Entry 8IYK (electron microscopy, 2.95 A resolution); this record covers chains J and I of the 42 polymer chains in the assembly.

# Chain J
Protein: Tip attachment protein J
Source organism: Escherichia phage lambda
UniProt: P03749 (TIPJ_LAMBD); residues 1-1132 here = UniProt positions 1-1132
Amino-acid sequence (1132 residues; numbered 1 to 1132; the number before each row is that of its first residue):
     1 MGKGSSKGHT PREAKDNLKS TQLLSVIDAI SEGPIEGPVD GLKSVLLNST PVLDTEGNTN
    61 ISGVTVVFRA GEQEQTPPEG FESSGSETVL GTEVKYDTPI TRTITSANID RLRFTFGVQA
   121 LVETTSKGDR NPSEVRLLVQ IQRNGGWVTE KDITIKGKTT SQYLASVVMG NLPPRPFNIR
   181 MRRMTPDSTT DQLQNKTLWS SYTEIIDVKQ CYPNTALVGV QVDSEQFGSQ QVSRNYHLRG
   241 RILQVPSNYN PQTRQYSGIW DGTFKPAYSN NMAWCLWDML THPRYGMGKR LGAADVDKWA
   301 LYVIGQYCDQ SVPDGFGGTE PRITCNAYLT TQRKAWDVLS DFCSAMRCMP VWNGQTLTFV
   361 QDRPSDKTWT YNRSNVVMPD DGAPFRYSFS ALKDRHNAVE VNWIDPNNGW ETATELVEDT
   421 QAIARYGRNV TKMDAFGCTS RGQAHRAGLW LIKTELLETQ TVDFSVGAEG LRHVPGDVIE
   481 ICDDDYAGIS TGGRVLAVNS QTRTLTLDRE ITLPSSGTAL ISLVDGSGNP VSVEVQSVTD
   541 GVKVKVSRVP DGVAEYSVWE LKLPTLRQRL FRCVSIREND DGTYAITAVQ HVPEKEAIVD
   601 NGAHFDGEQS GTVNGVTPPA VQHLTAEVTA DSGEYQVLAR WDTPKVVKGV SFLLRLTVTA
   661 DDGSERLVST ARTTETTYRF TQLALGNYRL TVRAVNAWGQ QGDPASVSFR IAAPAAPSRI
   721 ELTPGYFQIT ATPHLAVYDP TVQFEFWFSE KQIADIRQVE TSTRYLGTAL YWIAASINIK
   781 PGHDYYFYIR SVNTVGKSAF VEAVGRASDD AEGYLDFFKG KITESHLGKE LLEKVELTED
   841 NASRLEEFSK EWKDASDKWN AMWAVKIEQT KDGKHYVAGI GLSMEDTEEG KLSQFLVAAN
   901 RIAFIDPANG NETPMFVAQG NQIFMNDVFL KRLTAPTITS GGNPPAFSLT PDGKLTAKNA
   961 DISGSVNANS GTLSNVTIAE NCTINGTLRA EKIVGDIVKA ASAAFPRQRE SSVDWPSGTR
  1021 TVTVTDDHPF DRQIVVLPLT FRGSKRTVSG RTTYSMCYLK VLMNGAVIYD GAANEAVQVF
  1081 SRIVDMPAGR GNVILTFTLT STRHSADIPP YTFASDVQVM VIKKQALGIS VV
Disordered / not traced: 862-1132

# Chain I
Protein: Tail tip assembly protein I
Source organism: Escherichia phage lambda
UniProt: P03730 (TIPI_LAMBD); residue numbers follow UniProt; this construct covers 1-223
Amino-acid sequence (223 residues; each row starts with the number of its first residue):
     1 MAATHTLPLA SPGMARICLY GDLQRFGRRI DLRVKTGAEA IRALATQLPA FRQKLSDGWY
    61 QVRIAGRDVS TSGLTAQLHE TLPDGAVIHI VPRVAGAKSG GVFQIVLGAA AIAGSFFTAG
   121 ATLAAWGAAI GAGGMTGILF SLGASMVLGG VAQMLAPKAR TPRIQTTDNG KQNTYFSSLD
   181 NMVAQGNVLP VLYGEMRVGS RVVSQEISTA DEGDGGQVVV IGR
Disordered / not traced: 1-101

# Chain J / chain I interface
Residue-residue contacts (198; chain J residue first):
  Arg-12(J) / Ala-210(I)
  Arg-12(J) / Asp-211(I)
  Ala-14(J) / Arg-223(I)
  Lys-15(J) / Arg-223(I)
  Asp-16(J) / Arg-223(I)  hydrogen bond (backbone-backbone)
  Leu-18(J) / Ile-221(I)  hydrophobic
  Ser-20(J) / Thr-209(I)
  Thr-21(J) / Thr-209(I)
  Thr-21(J) / Ala-210(I)  hydrogen bond (backbone-backbone)
  Gln-22(J) / Ser-208(I)
  Leu-23(J) / Glu-206(I)
  Leu-23(J) / Ile-207(I)
  Leu-23(J) / Ser-208(I)  hydrogen bond (backbone-backbone)
  Leu-23(J) / Ala-210(I)
  Leu-24(J) / Glu-206(I)
  Leu-24(J) / Ile-207(I)  hydrophobic
  Ser-25(J) / Gln-205(I)
  Ser-25(J) / Glu-206(I)  hydrogen bond (backbone-backbone)
  Val-26(J) / Ser-204(I)
  Ile-27(J) / Val-202(I)
  Ile-27(J) / Val-203(I)  hydrogen bond (backbone-backbone)
  Ile-27(J) / Ser-204(I)  hydrogen bond (backbone-backbone)
  Asp-28(J) / Ser-200(I)  hydrogen bond
  Asp-28(J) / Arg-201(I)
  Asp-28(J) / Val-202(I)
  Ala-29(J) / Ser-200(I)
  Ala-29(J) / Arg-201(I)  hydrogen bond (backbone-backbone)
  Ala-29(J) / Val-203(I)  hydrophobic
  Ile-30(J) / Val-198(I)  hydrophobic
  Ser-31(J) / Leu-189(I)
  Ser-31(J) / Pro-190(I)  hydrogen bond (backbone-backbone)
  Ser-31(J) / Leu-192(I)
  Glu-32(J) / Leu-189(I)
  Glu-32(J) / Pro-190(I)
  Val-39(J) / Glu-195(I)
  Leu-46(J) / Arg-197(I)
  Arg-113(J) / Asp-211(I)  salt bridge
  Thr-149(J) / Gln-217(I)
  Glu-150(J) / Gly-216(I)
  Glu-150(J) / Gln-217(I)
  Lys-151(J) / Gln-217(I)  hydrogen bond (backbone-side chain)
  Lys-151(J) / Val-219(I)
  Asp-152(J) / Gln-217(I)  hydrogen bond (backbone-backbone)
  Asp-152(J) / Val-218(I)  hydrogen bond (side chain-backbone)
  Asp-152(J) / Val-219(I)  hydrogen bond (backbone-backbone)
  Ile-153(J) / Val-219(I)
  Ile-153(J) / Ile-221(I)  hydrophobic
  Thr-154(J) / Val-219(I)  hydrogen bond (backbone-backbone)
  Thr-154(J) / Val-220(I)
  Thr-154(J) / Ile-221(I)  hydrogen bond (backbone-backbone)
  Ile-155(J) / Ile-221(I)  hydrophobic
  Lys-156(J) / Gly-222(I)
  Tyr-163(J) / Glu-212(I)
  Tyr-163(J) / Ile-221(I)
  Ala-165(J) / Glu-212(I)
  Ser-166(J) / Asp-211(I)
  Ser-166(J) / Glu-212(I)  hydrogen bond (backbone-side chain)
  Val-167(J) / Glu-212(I)
  Val-168(J) / Asp-211(I)
  Tyr-212(J) / Val-203(I)
  Thr-215(J) / Leu-189(I)
  Ser-233(J) / Asn-181(I)
  Arg-234(J) / Asn-181(I)  hydrogen bond (backbone-side chain)
  Arg-234(J) / Val-202(I)
  Arg-234(J) / Gln-205(I)
  Asn-235(J) / Leu-179(I)
  Asn-235(J) / Arg-197(I)  hydrogen bond
  Asn-235(J) / Val-198(I)
  Tyr-236(J) / Arg-197(I)
  Tyr-236(J) / Val-198(I)  hydrogen bond (backbone-backbone)
  Tyr-236(J) / Gly-199(I)
  Tyr-236(J) / Ser-200(I)
  His-237(J) / Glu-195(I)  salt bridge
  His-237(J) / Met-196(I)  hydrogen bond (side chain-backbone)
  Leu-238(J) / Glu-195(I)
  Leu-238(J) / Met-196(I)  hydrogen bond (backbone-backbone)
  Arg-239(J) / Leu-192(I)
  Arg-239(J) / Glu-195(I)  salt bridge
  Gly-240(J) / Leu-192(I)
  Gly-240(J) / Gly-194(I)
  Gly-240(J) / Glu-195(I)
  Arg-241(J) / Leu-192(I)  hydrogen bond (backbone-backbone)
  Leu-243(J) / Tyr-193(I)  hydrophobic
  Tyr-268(J) / Gly-194(I)
  Tyr-268(J) / Glu-195(I)
  Asn-270(J) / Gly-194(I)
  Cys-275(J) / Tyr-193(I)
  Asp-278(J) / Tyr-193(I)  hydrogen bond
  Met-279(J) / Tyr-193(I)
  Tyr-285(J) / Val-191(I)  hydrophobic
  Tyr-285(J) / Tyr-193(I)
  Cys-325(J) / Tyr-193(I)  hydrophobic
  Asn-326(J) / Tyr-193(I)  hydrogen bond (backbone-backbone)
  Asn-326(J) / Gly-194(I)
  Asn-326(J) / Glu-195(I)
  Asn-326(J) / Met-196(I)
  Ala-327(J) / Phe-176(I)
  Ala-327(J) / Leu-192(I)
  Ala-327(J) / Tyr-193(I)  hydrogen bond (backbone-backbone)
  Tyr-328(J) / Phe-176(I)  hydrogen bond (backbone-backbone)
  Tyr-328(J) / Ser-177(I)  hydrogen bond (backbone-backbone)
  Tyr-328(J) / Ser-178(I)
  Tyr-328(J) / Pro-190(I)
  Tyr-328(J) / Val-191(I)
  Tyr-328(J) / Leu-192(I)  hydrophobic
  Tyr-328(J) / Val-198(I)  hydrophobic
  Leu-329(J) / Pro-190(I)
  Leu-329(J) / Val-191(I)  hydrogen bond (backbone-backbone)
  Thr-330(J) / Ser-178(I)
  Thr-330(J) / Val-188(I)
  Thr-330(J) / Pro-190(I)
  Thr-330(J) / Arg-201(I)  hydrogen bond (backbone-side chain)
  Thr-331(J) / Tyr-175(I)
  Gln-332(J) / Val-188(I)
  Arg-333(J) / Tyr-175(I)
  Trp-336(J) / Arg-160(I)
  Asp-337(J) / Arg-160(I)  salt bridge
  Ser-340(J) / Pro-157(I)
  Ser-340(J) / Arg-160(I)
  Asp-341(J) / Ala-159(I)
  Asp-341(J) / Arg-160(I)
  Cys-343(J) / Pro-157(I)
  Ser-344(J) / Pro-157(I)
  Ser-344(J) / Lys-158(I)
  Ser-344(J) / Ala-159(I)  hydrogen bond (side chain-backbone)
  Cys-348(J) / Leu-155(I)
  Cys-348(J) / Pro-157(I)
  Met-349(J) / Met-154(I)
  Met-349(J) / Leu-155(I)
  Asp-362(J) / Leu-155(I)
  Val-377(J) / Gln-104(I)
  Met-378(J) / Phe-103(I)
  Pro-379(J) / Phe-103(I)
  Pro-379(J) / Ile-105(I)
  Asp-380(J) / Phe-103(I)
  Asp-380(J) / Gln-104(I)
  Asp-380(J) / Ile-105(I)  hydrogen bond (side chain-backbone)
  Asp-380(J) / Ala-121(I)
  Asp-381(J) / Ile-105(I)
  Asp-381(J) / Ala-121(I)
  Arg-386(J) / Val-106(I)  hydrogen bond (side chain-backbone)
  Arg-386(J) / Gly-108(I)
  Ser-388(J) / Gly-143(I)
  Ser-388(J) / Ala-144(I)
  Phe-389(J) / Val-147(I)
  Ser-390(J) / Val-147(I)
  Ser-390(J) / Val-151(I)
  Asp-394(J) / Leu-148(I)
  Asn-402(J) / Gln-172(I)
  Ile-404(J) / Thr-174(I)
  Ile-404(J) / Phe-176(I)  hydrophobic
  Ile-404(J) / Ser-177(I)
  Trp-410(J) / Leu-179(I)
  Trp-410(J) / Met-196(I)  hydrophobic
  Trp-410(J) / Arg-197(I)
  Glu-411(J) / Lys-171(I)
  Thr-412(J) / Gln-172(I)  hydrogen bond (side chain-backbone)
  Thr-412(J) / Asn-173(I)
  Thr-412(J) / Thr-174(I)
  Lys-432(J) / Lys-158(I)
  Asp-434(J) / Ala-159(I)
  Asp-434(J) / Arg-160(I)
  Asp-434(J) / Thr-161(I)
  Asp-434(J) / Pro-162(I)
  Asp-434(J) / Thr-174(I)
  Ala-435(J) / Phe-176(I)
  Phe-436(J) / Phe-176(I)
  Thr-439(J) / Met-196(I)
  Trp-450(J) / Ala-156(I)  hydrophobic
  Thr-454(J) / Leu-155(I)
  Glu-455(J) / Gly-150(I)
  Glu-455(J) / Val-151(I)  hydrogen bond (side chain-backbone)
  Glu-455(J) / Ala-152(I)
  Glu-458(J) / Val-151(I)
  Thr-461(J) / Gly-143(I)
  Asp-463(J) / Ser-141(I)
  Asp-463(J) / Leu-142(I)  hydrogen bond (side chain-backbone)
  Asp-463(J) / Gly-143(I)  hydrogen bond (side chain-backbone)
  Val-574(J) / Met-146(I)
  Val-574(J) / Met-154(I)
  Arg-577(J) / Leu-139(I)  hydrogen bond (side chain-backbone)
  Arg-577(J) / Phe-140(I)
  Arg-577(J) / Leu-142(I)
  Asn-579(J) / Gln-104(I)
  Asn-579(J) / Thr-136(I)
  Asn-579(J) / Leu-139(I)
  Asp-580(J) / Gly-134(I)
  Asp-580(J) / Thr-136(I)
  Asp-581(J) / Gln-104(I)
  Asp-581(J) / Gly-134(I)
  Asp-581(J) / Met-135(I)
  Thr-583(J) / Gln-104(I)  hydrogen bond
  Val-589(J) / Val-151(I)  hydrophobic
  Val-589(J) / Met-154(I)  hydrophobic
  Ala-660(J) / Arg-223(I)
  Ser-664(J) / Arg-223(I)  hydrogen bond
  Glu-665(J) / Arg-223(I)
  Arg-666(J) / Arg-223(I)  hydrogen bond (side chain-backbone)
Interface residues without a listed pair, chain J (123 interface residues in all): His-9, Ser-49, Asp-223, Ser-224, Phe-342, Arg-347, His-396, Thr-414, Met-433, Cys-438, Leu-451, Thr-459, Ser-465, Ser-575, Thr-587, Asp-662
Interface residues without a listed pair, chain I (80 interface residues in all): Leu-123, Gly-133, Gly-149, Gln-153, Met-182, Asn-187, Asp-214

# In short
123 residues of chain J face 80 of chain I across their interface, with 40 hydrogen bonds and 4 salt bridges.
Among the polar pairs are Arg-113(J)/Asp-211(I), His-237(J)/Glu-195(I) and Arg-239(J)/Glu-195(I).
Here chain J is Tip attachment protein J and chain I is Tail tip assembly protein I, both from Escherichia
phage lambda. Entry 8IYK (Tail tip conformation 1 of phage lambda tail) was determined by electron microscopy
together with 8IYD, 8IYL, 8JVM and 8KGE from the same study.
